PDB entry 9B7M | electron microscopy, 2.82 A resolution | chains C and H of the 8 polymer chains in the assembly

# Chain C
Protein: Capsid protein VP1
From: Adeno-associated virus
Reference sequence: Q6JC22 (Q6JC22_9VIRU); residues 203-736 here = UniProt positions 203-736
Sequence (534 residues; numbered 203 to 736; the number before each row is that of its first residue):
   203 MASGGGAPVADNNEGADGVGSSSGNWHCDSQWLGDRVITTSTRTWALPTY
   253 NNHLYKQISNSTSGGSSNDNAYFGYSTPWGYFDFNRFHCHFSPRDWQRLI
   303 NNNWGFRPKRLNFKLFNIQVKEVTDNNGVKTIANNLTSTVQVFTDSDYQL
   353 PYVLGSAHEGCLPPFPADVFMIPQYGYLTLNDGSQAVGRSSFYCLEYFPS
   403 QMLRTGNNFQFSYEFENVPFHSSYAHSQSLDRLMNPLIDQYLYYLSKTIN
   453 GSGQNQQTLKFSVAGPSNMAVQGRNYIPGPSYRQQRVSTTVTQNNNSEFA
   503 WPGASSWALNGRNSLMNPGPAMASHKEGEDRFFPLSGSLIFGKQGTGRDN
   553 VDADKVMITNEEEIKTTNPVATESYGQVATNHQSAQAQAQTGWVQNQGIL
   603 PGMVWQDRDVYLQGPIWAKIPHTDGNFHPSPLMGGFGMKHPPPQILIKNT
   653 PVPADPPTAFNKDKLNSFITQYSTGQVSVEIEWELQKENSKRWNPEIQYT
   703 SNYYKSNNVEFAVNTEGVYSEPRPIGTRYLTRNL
Not modelled in the structure: 203-218, 657-668
Metal / ion sites: Ca2+: Asn562, Glu565 (shared with Glu125(H) of chain H)
What the authors report for this chain:
  - conformationally variable residues (side-chain flip): Asn704 to Lys707
  - mutagenesis - Q588R: abolished binding to Fab1-1

# Chain H
Protein: Fab2-3 heavy chain
From: Homo sapiens
Sequence (127 residues; row label = number of the first residue in the row):
    21 VQLVESGGGLVKPGGSLRLSCATSGFTFSDYYMSWIRQAPGKGLEWVSYI
    71 SSSGSTIYYADSVKGRFTMSRDNAKNSLFLRMNSLRAEDTAVYYCARDQI
   121 TVDREVIRAHYYYGMDVWGQGTTVTVS
Disulfide bonds: Cys41-Cys115
Metal / ion sites: Ca2+: Glu125 (shared with Asn562(C), Glu565(C) of chain C)
What the authors report for this chain:
  - Ca2+ coordination: Glu125

# Chain C / chain H interface
Pairs across the interface - 36 pairs, chain C then chain H:
  Thr491(C) - Ile127(H)
  Thr491(C) - Arg128(H)
  Thr491(C) - Ala129(H)
  Thr491(C) - Tyr132(H)
  Thr492(C) - Tyr78(H)
  Thr492(C) - Tyr131(H)
  Gln495(C) - Tyr78(H)  hydrogen bond
  Ser526(C) - Ile127(H)
  His527(C) - Ile127(H)
  Gly530(C) - Ser75(H)
  Gly530(C) - Thr76(H)  hydrogen bond (backbone-side chain)
  Asp532(C) - Tyr52(H)
  Asp532(C) - Ser71(H)
  Asp532(C) - Ile127(H)
  Arg533(C) - Thr76(H)
  Arg533(C) - Tyr78(H)  hydrogen bond
  Arg533(C) - Ile127(H)
  Phe534(C) - Ile127(H)
  Phe535(C) - Ile127(H)  hydrophobic
  Asp556(C) - Tyr133(H)  hydrogen bond
  Ile560(C) - Glu125(H)
  Ile560(C) - Val126(H)
  Ile560(C) - Ile127(H)  hydrogen bond (backbone-backbone)
  Thr561(C) - Glu125(H)
  Thr561(C) - Ile127(H)
  Asn562(C) - Arg124(H)  hydrogen bond (side chain-backbone)
  Asn562(C) - Glu125(H)  hydrogen bond (backbone-backbone)
  Glu564(C) - Arg124(H)  salt bridge
  Glu565(C) - Glu125(H)
  Tyr613(C) - Glu125(H)
  Tyr706(C) - Val21(H)
  Tyr706(C) - Arg117(H)
  Arg725(C) - Asp123(H)  salt bridge
  Pro726(C) - Glu125(H)
  Pro726(C) - Val126(H)
  Gly728(C) - Glu125(H)  hydrogen bond (backbone-side chain)
Also at the interface, not in a pair above, chain C (26 interface residues in all): Ala555, Met559, Lys567, Ile727, Tyr731
Also at the interface, not in a pair above, chain H (18 interface residues in all): Ser73
The authors on this interface:
  - epitope / paratope residues, chain C: Asp532(C)

# Overview
26 residues of chain C and 18 residues of chain H are in contact, with 8 hydrogen bonds and 2 salt bridges.
Polar pairs include Glu564(C)-Arg124(H), Arg725(C)-Asp123(H) and Gln495(C)-Tyr78(H). The Ca2+ site is built by
Asn562(C), Glu565(C) and Glu125(H). From the paper: Q588R of chain C abolishes binding to Fab1-1; the
epitope/paratope residue Asp532(C).
Here chain C is Capsid protein VP1 (Adeno-associated virus) and chain H is Fab2-3 heavy chain (Homo sapiens).
Entry 9B7M (Fab2-3 in complex with the capsid of Adeno-associated virus type 9) was determined by electron
microscopy together with 9B6N, 9B6O, 9B6Q, 9B6R, 9B6S, 9B6T and 9 further entries from the same study.
